Entry 3AOI (X-ray diffraction, 4.30 A resolution (low resolution: residue-level contacts below are approximate; hydrogen-bond / salt-bridge calls are withheld)); this record covers chains C and P of the 8 polymer chains in the assembly.

Chain C:
Protein: DNA-directed RNA polymerase subunit beta
Source organism: Thermus thermophilus
Notes: EC 2.7.7.6
Reference sequence: Q8RQE9 (RPOB_THET8); residue numbers follow UniProt; this construct covers 1-1119
Amino-acid sequence (1119 residues; row label = number of the first residue in the row):
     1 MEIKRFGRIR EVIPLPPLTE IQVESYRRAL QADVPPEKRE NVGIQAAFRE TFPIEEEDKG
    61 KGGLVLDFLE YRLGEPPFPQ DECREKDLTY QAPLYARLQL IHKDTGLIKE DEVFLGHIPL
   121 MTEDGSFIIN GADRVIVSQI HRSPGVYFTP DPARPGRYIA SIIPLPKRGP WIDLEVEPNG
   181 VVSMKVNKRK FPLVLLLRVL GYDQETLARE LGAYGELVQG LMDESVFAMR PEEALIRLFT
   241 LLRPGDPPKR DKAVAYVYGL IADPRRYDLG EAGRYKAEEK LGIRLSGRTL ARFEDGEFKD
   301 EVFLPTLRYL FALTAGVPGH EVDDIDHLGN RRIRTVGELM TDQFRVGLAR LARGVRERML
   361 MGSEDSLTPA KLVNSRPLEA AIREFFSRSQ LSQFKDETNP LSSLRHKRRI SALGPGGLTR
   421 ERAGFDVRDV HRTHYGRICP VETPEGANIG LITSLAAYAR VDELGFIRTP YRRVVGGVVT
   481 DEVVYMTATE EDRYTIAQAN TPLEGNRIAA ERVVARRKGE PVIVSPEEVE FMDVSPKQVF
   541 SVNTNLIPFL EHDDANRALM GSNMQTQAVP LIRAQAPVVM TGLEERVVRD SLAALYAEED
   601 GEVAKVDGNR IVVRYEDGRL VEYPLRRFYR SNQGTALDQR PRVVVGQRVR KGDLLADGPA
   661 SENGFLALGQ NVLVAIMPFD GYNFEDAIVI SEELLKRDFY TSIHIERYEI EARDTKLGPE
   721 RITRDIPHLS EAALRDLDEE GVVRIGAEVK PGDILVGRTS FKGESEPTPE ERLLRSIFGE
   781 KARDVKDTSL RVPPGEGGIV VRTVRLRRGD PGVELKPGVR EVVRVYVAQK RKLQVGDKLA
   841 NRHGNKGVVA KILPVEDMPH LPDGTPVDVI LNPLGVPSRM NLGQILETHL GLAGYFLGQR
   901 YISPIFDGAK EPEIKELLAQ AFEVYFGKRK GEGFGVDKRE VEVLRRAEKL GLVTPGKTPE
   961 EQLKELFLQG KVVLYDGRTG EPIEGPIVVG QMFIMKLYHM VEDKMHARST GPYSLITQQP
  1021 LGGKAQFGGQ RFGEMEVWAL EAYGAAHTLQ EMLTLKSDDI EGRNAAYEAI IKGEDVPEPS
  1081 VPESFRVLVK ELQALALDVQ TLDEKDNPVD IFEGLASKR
Unresolved in the structure: 57-62, 763-785, 1113-1119

Chain P:
Molecule: 27-nt DNA strand
Sequence (27 nucleotides; numbered -3 to 23; the number before each row is that of its first residue; numbers below 1 keep their minus sign (DG-3 is residue -3)):
    -3 GGTCTGTATC ACGAGCCACC GCCGCAT
Unresolved in the structure: -3 to 14, 22-23

Chain C / chain P interface:
Residue-residue contacts (10; chain C residue first):
  Phe394(C) - DG20(P)
  Phe394(C) - DC21(P)
  Asp1003(C) - DC18(P)
  Asp1003(C) - DC19(P)
  His1006(C) - DC18(P)
  Gln1030(C) - DG17(P)
  Arg1031(C) - DG17(P)
  Met1035(C) - DC15(P)
  Met1035(C) - DC16(P)
  Glu1036(C) - DC16(P)

In short:
Chain C and chain P each contribute 7 residues to their interface.
Here chain C is DNA-directed RNA polymerase subunit beta (Thermus thermophilus) and chain P is a 27-nt DNA
strand. Entry 3AOI (RNA polymerase-Gfh1 complex (Crystal type 2)) was determined by X-ray diffraction together
with 3AOH from the same study.
